Entry 5IWA (X-ray diffraction, 3.50 A resolution); this record covers chains D and A of the 21 polymer chains in the assembly.

Chain D:
Name: 30S ribosomal protein S4
Source organism: Thermus thermophilus HB8
UniProt: P80373 (RS4_THET8); residue numbers follow UniProt; this construct covers 2-209
Sequence (208 residues; row label = number of the first residue in the row):
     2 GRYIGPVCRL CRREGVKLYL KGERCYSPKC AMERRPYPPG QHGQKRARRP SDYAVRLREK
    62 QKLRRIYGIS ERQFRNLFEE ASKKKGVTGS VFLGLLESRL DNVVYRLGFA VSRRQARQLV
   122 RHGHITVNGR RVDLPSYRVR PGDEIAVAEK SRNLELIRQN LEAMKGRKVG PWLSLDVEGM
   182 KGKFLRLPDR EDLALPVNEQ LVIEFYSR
Ion coordination: Zn2+: Cys-9, Cys-12, Cys-26, Cys-31
Curated features (UniProtKB/Swiss-Prot):
  - binding site (Zn(2+)): Cys-9, Cys-12, Cys-26, Cys-31

Chain A:
Molecule: 16S ribosomal RNA
Source organism: Thermus thermophilus HB8
Sequence (1509 nucleotides; each row starts with the number of its first residue; note: 42 numbers in that range are skipped by the numbering (no residue carries them; nothing is unmodelled there); a row labelled like 190A-190L holds insertion residues (190A, then the next letters in order)):
     1 AAAUUGGAGA GUUUGAUCCU GGCUCAGGGU GAACGCUGGC GGCGUGCCUA AGACAUGCAA
    61 GUCGUGCGGG
    73 CCGCGGGGUU UUA
    89 CUCCG
    95 UGGUC
   101 AGCGGCGGAC GGGUGAGUAA CGCGUGGGU
  129A G
   130 ACCUACCCGG AAGAGGGGGA CAACCCGGGG AAACUCGGGC UAAUCCCCCA UGUGGACCCG
   190 C
190A-190L CCCUUGGGGUGU
   191 GUCCAAAGGG CUUU
   216 GCCCGCUUCC GGAUGGGCCC GCGUCCCAUC AGCUAGUUGG UGGGGUAAUG GCCCACCAAG
   276 GCGACGACGG GUAGCCGGUC UGAGAGGAUG GCCGGCCACA GGGGCACUGA GACACGGGCC
   336 CCACUCCUAC GGGAGGCAGC AGUUAGGAAU CUUCCGCAAU GGGCGCAAGC CUGACGGAGC
   396 GACGCCGCUU GGAGGAAGAA GCCCUUCGGG GUGUAAACUC CUGAA
   442 CCCGGGACGA AACCCCCGAC GA
   474 GGGGACUGAC GGUACCGGG
   494 GUAAUAGCGC CGGCCAACUC CGUGCCAGCA GCCGCGGUAA UACGGAGGGC GCGAGCGUUA
   554 CCCGGAUUCA CUGGGCGUAA AGGGCGUGUA GGCGGCCUGG GGCGUCCCAU GUGAAAGACC
   614 ACGGCUCAAC CGUGGGGGAG CGUGGGAUAC GCUCAGGCUA GACGGUGGGA GAGGGUGGUG
   674 GAAUUCCCGG AGUAGCGGUG AAAUGCGCAG AUACCGGGAG GAACGCCGAU GGCGAAGGCA
   734 GCCACCUGGU CCACCCGUGA CGCUGAGGCG CGAAAGCGUG GGGAGCAAAC CGGAUUAGAU
   794 ACCCGGGUAG UCCACGCCCU AAACGAUGCG CGCUAGGUCU CUGGGUCU
   848 CCUGGGGGCC GAAGCUAACG CGUUAAGCGC GCCGCCUGGG GAGUACGGCC GCAAGGCUGA
   908 AACUCAAAGG AAUUGACGGG GGCCCGCACA AGCGGUGGAG CAUGUGGUUU AAUUCGAAGC
   968 AACGCGAAGA ACCUUACCAG GCCUUGACAU GCUAGG
 1003A G
  1004 AACCCGGGUG AAAGCCUGGG GUGCCCC
1030A-1030D GCGA
  1031 GGGGAGCCCU AGCACAGGUG CUGCAUGGCC GUCGUCAGCU CGUGCCGUGA GGUGUUGGGU
  1091 UAAGUCCCGC AACGAGCGCA ACCCCCGCCG UUAGUUGCCA GCGGUUCGGC CGGGCACUCU
  1151 AACGGGACUG CCCGCGAAA
  1171 GCGGGAGGAA GGAGGGGACG ACGUCUGGUC AGCAUGGCCC UUACGGCCUG GGCGACACAC
  1231 GUGCUACAAU GCCCACUACA AAGCGAUGCC ACCCGGCAAC GGGGAGCUAA UCGCAAAAAG
  1291 GUGGGCCCAG UUCGGAUUGG GGUCUGCAAC CCGACCCCAU GAAGCCGGAA UCGCUAGUAA
  1351 UCGCGGAUCA G
 1361A C
  1362 CAUGCCGCGG UGAAUACGUU CCCGGGCCUU GUACACACCG CCCGUCACGC CAUGGGAGCG
  1422 GGCUCUACCC GAAGUCGCCG GG
  1446 AGCCUACGGG
  1459 CAGGCGCCGA GGGUAGGGCC CGUGACUGGG GCGAAGUCGU AACAAGGUAG CUGUACCGGA
  1519 AGGUGCGGCU GGAU
Sequence notes: expression tag (1-3)
Ion coordination: Mg2+ site 1 near G21 (its only coordinating residue here); Mg2+ site 2: C48, G115; Mg2+ site 3 near A53 (its only coordinating residue here); Mg2+ site 4 near G66 (its only coordinating residue here); Mg2+ site 5 near A109 (its only coordinating residue here); Mg2+ site 6 near G111 (its only coordinating residue here); Mg2+ site 7: A116, G117, G289; Mg2+ site 8: C174, C175; Mg2+ site 9 near A195 (its only coordinating residue here); Mg2+ site 10: G299, G558; Mg2+ site 11 near C307 (its only coordinating residue here); Mg2+ site 12 near A315 (its only coordinating residue here); 54 more Mg2+ sites not listed
From the paper describing this entry:
  - binding site for the ligand 6EK: C1400
  - conformationally variable residues (loop rearrangement): U81 to A85, A792, U793, A794, G1516 to A1519

Chain D / chain A interface:
Contacting residue pairs (131; chain D residue first):
  Gly-2(D) / U404(A)  base contact
  Gly-2(D) / U405(A)  hydrogen bond to the base
  Gly-2(D) / A499(A)  base contact
  Gly-2(D) / A547(A)  phosphate contact
  Arg-3(D) / U405(A)  salt bridge to the phosphate
  Arg-3(D) / G406(A)  hydrogen bond to the phosphate
  Arg-3(D) / G407(A)  salt bridge to the phosphate
  Tyr-4(D) / G546(A)  base contact
  Ile-5(D) / G406(A)  sugar contact
  Ile-5(D) / G407(A)  phosphate contact
  Pro-7(D) / G428(A)  phosphate contact
  Pro-7(D) / A430(A)  phosphate contact
  Val-8(D) / A430(A)  hydrogen bond to the phosphate
  Cys-9(D) / U429(A)  phosphate contact
  Cys-9(D) / A430(A)  hydrogen bond to the phosphate
  Arg-10(D) / U427(A)  phosphate contact
  Arg-10(D) / G428(A)  salt bridge to the phosphate
  Arg-10(D) / G542(A)  salt bridge to the phosphate
  Arg-10(D) / C543(A)  salt bridge to the phosphate
  Arg-13(D) / U427(A)  salt bridge to the phosphate
  Arg-13(D) / U429(A)  salt bridge to the phosphate
  Arg-14(D) / C511(A)  salt bridge to the phosphate
  Arg-14(D) / G542(A)  hydrogen bond to the sugar
  Arg-14(D) / C543(A)  salt bridge to the phosphate
  Leu-21(D) / A408(A)  phosphate contact
  Lys-22(D) / A408(A)  phosphate contact
  Lys-22(D) / G409(A)  phosphate contact
  Lys-22(D) / G410(A)  hydrogen bond to the base
  Lys-22(D) / U429(A)  hydrogen bond to the phosphate
  Lys-22(D) / A430(A)  salt bridge to the phosphate
  Gly-23(D) / G409(A)  phosphate contact
  Glu-24(D) / A408(A)  phosphate contact
  Glu-24(D) / G409(A)  hydrogen bond to the phosphate
  Arg-25(D) / G409(A)  hydrogen bond to the phosphate
  Arg-25(D) / G410(A)  salt bridge to the phosphate
  Arg-25(D) / A411(A)  salt bridge to the phosphate
  Arg-25(D) / U429(A)  sugar contact
  Lys-30(D) / G410(A)  salt bridge to the phosphate
  Lys-30(D) / A411(A)  salt bridge to the phosphate
  Ala-32(D) / G413(A)  base contact
  Ala-32(D) / U429(A)  phosphate contact
  Arg-35(D) / A412(A)  salt bridge to the phosphate
  Arg-35(D) / G413(A)  hydrogen bond to the base
  Arg-36(D) / G413(A)  base contact
  Arg-36(D) / G426(A)  salt bridge to the phosphate
  Arg-36(D) / U427(A)  salt bridge to the phosphate
  Arg-36(D) / G428(A)  hydrogen bond to the phosphate
  Arg-36(D) / U429(A)  salt bridge to the phosphate
  Tyr-38(D) / G425(A)  phosphate contact
  Tyr-38(D) / G426(A)  hydrogen bond to the phosphate
  Pro-40(D) / U427(A)  phosphate contact
  Pro-40(D) / G542(A)  sugar contact
  Gly-41(D) / G426(A)  hydrogen bond to the phosphate
  Gly-41(D) / U427(A)  hydrogen bond to the phosphate
  Gly-41(D) / G541(A)  sugar contact
  Gly-41(D) / G542(A)  sugar contact
  Gln-42(D) / C419(A)  hydrogen bond to the sugar
  Gln-42(D) / G426(A)  sugar contact
  Gln-42(D) / U512(A)  hydrogen bond to the sugar
  Gln-42(D) / G540(A)  hydrogen bond to the base
  Gln-42(D) / G541(A)  hydrogen bond to the sugar
  His-43(D) / C511(A)  hydrogen bond to the base
  His-43(D) / U512(A)  hydrogen bond to the sugar
  Gln-45(D) / G425(A)  phosphate contact
  Lys-46(D) / U512(A)  salt bridge to the phosphate
  Ser-52(D) / A509(A)  hydrogen bond to the phosphate
  Tyr-54(D) / A509(A)  sugar contact
  Ala-55(D) / A509(A)  sugar contact
  Leu-58(D) / A509(A)  sugar contact
  Arg-59(D) / C543(A)  hydrogen bond to the phosphate
  Arg-59(D) / G544(A)  salt bridge to the phosphate
  Lys-61(D) / C545(A)  salt bridge to the phosphate
  Gln-62(D) / G544(A)  hydrogen bond to the phosphate
  Gln-62(D) / C545(A)  hydrogen bond to the phosphate
  Arg-65(D) / C545(A)  salt bridge to the phosphate
  Arg-66(D) / G544(A)  salt bridge to the phosphate
  Ser-71(D) / G546(A)  phosphate contact
  Glu-72(D) / C545(A)  phosphate contact
  Glu-72(D) / G546(A)  hydrogen bond to the phosphate
  Arg-73(D) / C401(A)  salt bridge to the phosphate
  Arg-73(D) / G546(A)  hydrogen bond to the phosphate
  Gln-74(D) / G402(A)  phosphate contact
  Gln-74(D) / C403(A)  phosphate contact
  Arg-76(D) / G28(A)  salt bridge to the phosphate
  Asn-77(D) / C401(A)  hydrogen bond to the phosphate
  Lys-84(D) / C613(A)  phosphate contact
  Lys-85(D) / A3(A)  base contact
  Lys-86(D) / A3(A)  salt bridge to the phosphate
  Gly-87(D) / A3(A)  hydrogen bond to the base
  Ser-113(D) / A408(A)  hydrogen bond to the phosphate
  Arg-115(D) / G407(A)  salt bridge to the phosphate
  Arg-115(D) / A408(A)  phosphate contact
  Gln-116(D) / G407(A)  hydrogen bond to the sugar
  Gln-116(D) / A408(A)  hydrogen bond to the sugar
  Arg-118(D) / C403(A)  salt bridge to the phosphate
  Arg-118(D) / U404(A)  salt bridge to the phosphate
  Gln-119(D) / G406(A)  hydrogen bond to the base
  Gln-119(D) / G407(A)  hydrogen bond to the sugar
  Gln-119(D) / U437(A)  base contact
  Gln-119(D) / A496(A)  base contact
  Arg-122(D) / C403(A)  hydrogen bond to the sugar
  Arg-122(D) / U404(A)  sugar contact
  His-123(D) / U437(A)  hydrogen bond to the sugar
  His-123(D) / G438(A)  sugar contact
  His-123(D) / A496(A)  base contact
  His-125(D) / U437(A)  hydrogen bond to the phosphate
  His-125(D) / G438(A)  salt bridge to the phosphate
  Arg-131(D) / C489(A)  salt bridge to the phosphate
  Arg-131(D) / U619(A)  hydrogen bond to the sugar
  Arg-132(D) / C489(A)  salt bridge to the phosphate
  Arg-132(D) / G490(A)  salt bridge to the phosphate
  Arg-132(D) / U619(A)  base contact
  Val-133(D) / U619(A)  base contact
  Asp-134(D) / U619(A)  hydrogen bond to the base
  Leu-135(D) / U619(A)  base contact
  Leu-135(D) / C620(A)  sugar contact
  Pro-136(D) / C403(A)  phosphate contact
  Ser-137(D) / G402(A)  hydrogen bond to the phosphate
  Ser-137(D) / C403(A)  hydrogen bond to the phosphate
  Ser-137(D) / C620(A)  base contact
  Tyr-138(D) / C620(A)  sugar contact
  Arg-141(D) / G616(A)  salt bridge to the phosphate
  Lys-151(D) / G492(A)  salt bridge to the phosphate
  Leu-155(D) / U437(A)  phosphate contact
  Glu-156(D) / C436(A)  sugar contact
  Leu-157(D) / C436(A)  sugar contact
  Glu-205(D) / A8(A)  hydrogen bond to the base
  Ser-208(D) / A8(A)  base contact
  Arg-209(D) / A8(A)  base contact
  Arg-209(D) / A26(A)  sugar contact
  Arg-209(D) / C508(A)  salt bridge to the phosphate
Also at the interface, not in a pair above, chain D (74 interface residues in all): Glu-34, Arg-100, Val-112, Arg-139, Phe-206
Also at the interface, not in a pair above, chain A (53 interface residues in all): G27, C435, A439, C488, A614

Summary:
The interface between chain D and chain A involves 74 residues on one side and 53 on the other, with 41
hydrogen bonds and 36 salt bridges. Polar pairs include Gly-2(D)/U405(A), Lys-22(D)/G410(A) and
Arg-35(D)/G413(A). From the paper: a binding site for the ligand 6EK at C1400(A); conformational variability
at U81(A), A792(A) and U793(A) among others.
Chain D is 30S ribosomal protein S4 and chain A is 16S ribosomal RNA, both from Thermus thermophilus HB8; the
structure, Crystal structure of the 30S ribosomal subunit from Thermus thermophilus in complex with the
GE81112 peptide ..., was determined by X-ray diffraction.
